Entry 8WS5 (electron microscopy, 3.29 A resolution); this record covers chains A and D of the 4 polymer chains in the assembly.

[Chain A]
Protein: Cas12-1-N2
Organism: unclassified sequences
Sequence (300 residues; numbered 57 to 356; the number before each row is that of its first residue):
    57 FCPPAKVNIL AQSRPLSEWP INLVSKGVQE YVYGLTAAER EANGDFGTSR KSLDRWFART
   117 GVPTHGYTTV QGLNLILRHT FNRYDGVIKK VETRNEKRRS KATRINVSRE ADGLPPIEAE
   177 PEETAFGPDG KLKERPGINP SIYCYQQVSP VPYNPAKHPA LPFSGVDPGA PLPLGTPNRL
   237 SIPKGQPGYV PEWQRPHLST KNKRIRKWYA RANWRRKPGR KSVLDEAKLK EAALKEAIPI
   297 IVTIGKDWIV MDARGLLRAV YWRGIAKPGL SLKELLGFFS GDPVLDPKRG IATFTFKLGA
Disordered / not traced: 57, 101-103, 231-242, 335, 356

[Chain D]
Molecule: NTS
Organism: unclassified sequences
Sequence (42 nucleotides; each row starts with the number of its first residue; numbers below 1 keep their minus sign (DT-9 is residue -9)):
    -9 TGGCCAATTC TCCCCTACGT GCTGCTGAAG TTGCAAGGGC AG
Disordered / not traced: -9 to -7, 1-32

[Chain A / chain D interface]
Contacting residue pairs (10):
  Thr104(A) - DT-1(D)  base contact
  Ser105(A) - DT-2(D)  phosphate contact
  Arg106(A) - DA-3(D)  salt bridge to the phosphate
  Arg106(A) - DT-2(D)  hydrogen bond to the phosphate
  Thr124(A) - DA-3(D)  phosphate contact
  Thr125(A) - DA-3(D)  phosphate contact
  Val126(A) - DA-3(D)  sugar contact
  Gln127(A) - DA-3(D)  base contact
  Gln127(A) - DT-2(D)  hydrogen bond to the base
  Gln203(A) - DA-4(D)  base contact
Interface residues without a listed pair, chain A (9 interface residues in all): Gln202

[In short]
9 residues of chain A face 4 of chain D across their interface; the contacts include 2 hydrogen bonds and 1
salt bridge. Polar contacts include Gln127(A)-DT-2(D), Arg106(A)-DT-2(D) and Arg106(A)-DA-3(D).
Chain A is Cas12-1-N2 and chain D is NTS, both from unclassified sequences; the structure, Cryo-EM structure
of Cas12-1-N2/crRNA/Target DNA complex, was determined by electron microscopy.
